3FYP - chains B and D of the 4 polymer chains in the assembly; structure by X-ray diffraction, 1.85 A resolution.

Chain B (and D):
Name: 3-deoxy-D-manno-octulosonic acid 8-phosphate synthetase
Source organism: Neisseria meningitidis serogroup B
Notes: EC 2.5.1.55; chain D of this document is another copy of the same molecule, construct and numbering; everything in this record applies to it too
UniProtKB: Q9JZ55 (KDSA_NEIMB); residues 1-280 here = UniProt positions 1-280
Chain sequence (280 residues; row label = number of the first residue in the row):
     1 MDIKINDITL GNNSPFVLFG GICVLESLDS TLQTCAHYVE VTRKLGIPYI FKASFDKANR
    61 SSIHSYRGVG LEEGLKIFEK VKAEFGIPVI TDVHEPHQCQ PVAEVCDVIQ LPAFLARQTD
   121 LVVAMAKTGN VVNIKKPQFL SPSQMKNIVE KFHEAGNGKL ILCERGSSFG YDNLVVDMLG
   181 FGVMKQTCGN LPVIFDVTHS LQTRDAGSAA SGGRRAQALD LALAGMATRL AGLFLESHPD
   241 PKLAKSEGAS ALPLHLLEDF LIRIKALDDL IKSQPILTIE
Not modelled in the structure: 203-211, 238-254, 280 (chain D: 64-65, 204-212, 240-250, 278-280)
Construct notes: engineered mutation C23 (Asn in Q9JZ55), S246 (Cys in Q9JZ55), E247 (Asp in Q9JZ55), A249 (Pro in Q9JZ55)
Ion coordination: Na+: S168 (shared with S168(D) of chain D)

Chain B / chain D interface:
Contacting residue pairs (52):
  A58(B) with R117(D); Q118(D); T119(D), hydrogen bond (backbone-backbone)
  N59(B) with R117(D), hydrogen bond (backbone-side chain)
  R60(B) with T119(D), hydrogen bond (backbone-side chain)
  S61(B) with K151(D)
  I63(B) with T119(D); V123(D), hydrophobic; K151(D); E154(D); A155(D), hydrophobic
  H64(B) with E154(D)
  R67(B) with T119(D), hydrogen bond; D120(D)
  H94(B) with D120(D), salt bridge
  F114(B) with F114(D); L115(D); Q118(D)
  L115(B) with L115(D), hydrophobic; Q118(D)
  R117(B) with A58(D); N59(D), hydrogen bond (backbone-side chain)
  Q118(B) with A58(D); N59(D), hydrogen bond; H94(D); L115(D)
  T119(B) with A58(D), hydrogen bond (backbone-backbone); R60(D); R67(D)
  D120(B) with R67(D), salt bridge
  Q138(B) with F139(D)
  F139(B) with F114(D), hydrophobic; F139(D), hydrophobic; S168(D)
  S141(B) with Y171(D); D172(D), hydrogen bond
  P142(B) with Y171(D)
  Q144(B) with D172(D), hydrogen bond
  K151(B) with N59(D); R60(D), hydrogen bond (side chain-backbone); S61(D)
  E154(B) with S61(D)
  S167(B) with Y171(D)
  S168(B) with F139(D); S168(D)
  Y171(B) with S141(D); P142(D); S167(D); D177(D), hydrogen bond
  D172(B) with S141(D), hydrogen bond; Q144(D)
  D177(B) with Y171(D), hydrogen bond
Interface residues without a listed pair, chain B (28 interface residues in all): S62, P96
Interface residues without a listed pair, chain D (30 interface residues in all): S62, E95, V122, Q138, S143

Overview:
28 residues of chain B face 30 of chain D across their interface, with 13 hydrogen bonds and 2 salt bridges.
Polar pairs include H94(B)-D120(D), D120(B)-R67(D) and N59(B)-R117(D).
Chain B and chain D are both 3-deoxy-D-manno-octulosonic acid 8-phosphate synthetase (Neisseria meningitidis
serogroup B); the structure, Crystal structure of the quadruple mutant (N23C/C246S/D247E/P249A) of
3-deoxy-D-manno-octulosonate 8-phosphate synthase (KDO8PS) from Neisseria meningitidis, was determined by
X-ray diffraction together with 3FYO from the same study.
